5FRQ - chains A and G of the 6 polymer chains in the assembly; structure by X-ray diffraction, 2.90 A resolution.

== Chain A ==
Protein: DNA polymerase III subunit beta
Source organism: Helicobacter pylori
Notes: EC 2.7.7.7
Reference sequence: O25242 (DPO3B_HELPY); residues 1-374 here = UniProt positions 1-374
Sequence (384 residues; row label = number of the first residue in the row; numbers below 1 keep their minus sign (Met-1 is residue -1)):
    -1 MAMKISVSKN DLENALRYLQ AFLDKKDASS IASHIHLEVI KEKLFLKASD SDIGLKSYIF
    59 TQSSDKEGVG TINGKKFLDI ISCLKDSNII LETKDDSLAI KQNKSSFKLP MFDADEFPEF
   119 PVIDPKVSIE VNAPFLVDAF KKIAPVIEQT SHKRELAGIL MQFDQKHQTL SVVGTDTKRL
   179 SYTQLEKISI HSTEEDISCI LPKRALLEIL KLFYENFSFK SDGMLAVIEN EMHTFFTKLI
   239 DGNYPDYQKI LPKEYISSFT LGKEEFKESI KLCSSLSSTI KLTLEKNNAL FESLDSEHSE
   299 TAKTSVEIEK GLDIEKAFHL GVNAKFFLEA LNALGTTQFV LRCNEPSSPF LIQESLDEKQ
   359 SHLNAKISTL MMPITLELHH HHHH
Unresolved in the structure: -1 to 0, 293-296, 314, 354-363, 374-382
Construct notes: expression tag (-1 to 0, 375-382)
What the authors report for this chain:
  - conformationally variable residues (side-chain flip): Lys176, Met370

== Chain G ==
Protein: DNA ligase
Source organism: Helicobacter pylori
Sequence (8 residues; numbered 368 to 375; the number before each row is that of its first residue):
   368 QEFIRSLF
Unresolved in the structure: 368-369

== Interface between chain A and chain G ==
Contacting residue pairs (21; chain A residue first):
  Thr173(A) - Phe375(G)
  Thr175(A) - Ser373(G)
  Thr175(A) - Leu374(G)  hydrogen bond (backbone-backbone)
  Lys176(A) - Ile371(G)
  Lys176(A) - Leu374(G)
  Arg177(A) - Leu374(G)
  Leu178(A) - Leu374(G)
  Pro243(A) - Phe375(G)  hydrophobic
  Ile248(A) - Leu374(G)  hydrophobic
  Ile248(A) - Phe375(G)  hydrophobic
  Phe324(A) - Ile371(G)  hydrophobic
  Ser345(A) - Arg372(G)
  Pro347(A) - Leu374(G)  hydrophobic
  Leu368(A) - Leu374(G)
  Met370(A) - Ile371(G)  hydrophobic
  Met370(A) - Arg372(G)
  Pro371(A) - Ile371(G)
  Ile372(A) - Phe370(G)
  Ile372(A) - Ile371(G)  hydrophobic
  Thr373(A) - Phe370(G)
  Thr373(A) - Arg372(G)
Other interface residues (no listed pair), chain A (17 interface residues in all): Asn321, Met369
The authors on this interface:
  - interface residues, chain A: Thr173(A), Thr175(A), Lys176(A), Ile248(A), Pro347(A), Met370(A), Pro371(A), Ile372(A), Thr373(A)

== Summary ==
The interface between chain A and chain G involves 17 residues on one side and 6 on the other, with 1 hydrogen
bond. Its one hydrogen bond, Thr175(A)-Leu374(G), is backbone to backbone. The paper reports interface
residues Thr173(A), Thr175(A) and Lys176(A) among others; conformational variability at Lys176(A) and
Met370(A).
Here chain A is DNA polymerase III subunit beta and chain G is DNA ligase, both from Helicobacter pylori.
Entry 5FRQ (Crystal Structure of Helicobacter pylori beta clamp bound to DNA ligase peptide) was determined by
X-ray diffraction together with 4S3I and 4RKI from the same study.
